Entry 8JHY (electron microscopy, 2.87 A resolution); this record covers chains B and D of the 5 polymer chains in the assembly.

# Chain B
Protein: Guanine nucleotide-binding protein G(I)/G(S)/G(T) subunit beta-1
Organism: Homo sapiens
UniProtKB: P62873 (GBB1_HUMAN); numbering as in UniProt (aligned over 2-340)
Chain sequence (356 residues; row label = number of the first residue in the row; numbers below 1 keep their minus sign (Met-15 is residue -15)):
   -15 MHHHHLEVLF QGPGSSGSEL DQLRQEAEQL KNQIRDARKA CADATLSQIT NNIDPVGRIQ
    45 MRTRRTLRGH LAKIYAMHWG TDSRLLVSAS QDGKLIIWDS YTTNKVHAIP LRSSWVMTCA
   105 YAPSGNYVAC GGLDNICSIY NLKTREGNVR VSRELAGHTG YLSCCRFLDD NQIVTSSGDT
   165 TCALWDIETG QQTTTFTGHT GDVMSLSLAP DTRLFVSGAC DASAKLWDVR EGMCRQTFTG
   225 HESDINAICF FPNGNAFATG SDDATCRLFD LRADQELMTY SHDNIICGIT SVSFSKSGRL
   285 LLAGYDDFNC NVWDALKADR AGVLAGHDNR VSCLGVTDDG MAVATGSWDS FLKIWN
Disordered / not traced: -15 to 0
Construct notes: initiating methionine (-15); expression tag (-14 to 1)
UniProt features mapped onto this chain:
  - modified residue: Ser2 (N-acetylserine), His266 (Phosphohistidine)
  - natural variant: Leu30 (L30F: In MRD42; uncertain significance), Arg52 (R52G: In MRD42), Gly64 (G64V: In MRD42), Asp76 (D76E: In MRD42; D76G: In MRD42), Gly77 (G77S: In MRD42), Lys78 (K78R: In MRD42), Ile80 (I80N: In MRD42; I80T: In MRD42), His91 (H91R: In MRD42; uncertain significance), Ala92 (A92T: In MRD42), Pro94 (P94S: In MRD42), Leu95 (L95P: In MRD42), Arg96 (R96L: In MRD42), 5 further natural variant entries in UniProt

# Chain D
Protein: Guanine nucleotide-binding protein G(i) subunit alpha-1
Organism: Homo sapiens
UniProtKB: P63096 (GNAI1_HUMAN); residue numbers follow UniProt; this construct covers 1-354
Chain sequence (354 residues; row label = number of the first residue in the row):
     1 MGCTLSAEDK AAVERSKMID RNLREDGEKA AREVKLLLLG AGESGKNTIV KQMKIIHEAG
    61 YSEEECKQYK AVVYSNTIQS IIAIIRAMGR LKIDFGDSAR ADDARQLFVL AGAAEEGFMT
   121 AELAGVIKRL WKDSGVQACF NRSREYQLND SAAYYLNDLD RIAQPNYIPT QQDVLRTRVK
   181 TTGIVETHFT FKDLHFKMFD VGAQRSERKK WIHCFEGVTA IIFCVALSDY DLVLAEDEEM
   241 NRMHASMKLF DSICNNKWFT DTSIILFLNK KDLFEEKIKK SPLTICYPEY AGSNTYEEAA
   301 AYIQCQFEDL NKRKDTKEIY THFTCSTDTK NVQFVFDAVT DVIIKNNLKD CGLF
Disordered / not traced: 1, 56-182
Construct notes: engineered mutation Asn47 (Ser in P63096), Ala203 (Gly in P63096), Ala245 (Glu in P63096), Ser326 (Ala in P63096)
UniProt features mapped onto this chain:
  - region: Lys35 to Lys46, Thr48 (G1 motif), Asp173 to Thr181 (G2 motif), Phe196 to Gly202, Gln204, Arg205 (G3 motif), Ile265 to Asp272 (G4 motif), Thr324, Cys325, Thr327 to Thr329 (G5 motif)
  - binding site (GTP): Glu43 to Lys46, Thr48, Ser151, Leu175 to Thr181, Asp200 to Gly202, Gln204, Asn269 to Asp272
  - binding site (Mg(2+)): Thr181
  - modified residue: Arg178 (ADP-ribosylarginine), Gln204 (Deamidated glutamine), Cys351 (ADP-ribosylcysteine)
  - lipidation: Gly2 (N-myristoyl glycine), Cys3 (S-palmitoyl cysteine)
  - natural variant: Gly40 (G40C: In NEDHISB; G40R: In NEDHISB), Gly45 (G45D: In NEDHISB), Thr48 (T48I: In NEDHISB; T48K: In NEDHISB), Gln52 (Q52P: In NEDHISB), Ser75 (deletion: In NEDHISB; uncertain significance), Gln172 (deletion: In NEDHISB), Asp173 (D173V: In NEDHISB), Glu186 to Phe189 (deletion: In NEDHISB; uncertain significance), Cys224 (C224Y: In NEDHISB), Lys270 (K270N: In NEDHISB; K270R: In NEDHISB), Asp272 (D272G: In NEDHISB), Val332 (V332E: In NEDHISB; uncertain significance)
  - mutagenesis: Gly42 (G42R: Abolishes switch to an activated conformation and dissociation from beta and gamma subunits upon GTP binding. Abolishes interaction with RGS family members), Glu116 (E116L: Enhances interaction (inactive GDP-bound) with RGS14), Gln147 (Q147L: Enhances interaction (inactive GDP-bound) with RGS14)

# How chain B and chain D interact
Contacting residue pairs (37; chain B residue first):
  Gly53(B) - Leu23(D)
  Leu55(B) - Leu23(D)
  Leu55(B) - Gly27(D)
  Lys57(B) - His213(D)
  Lys57(B) - Glu216(D)  salt bridge
  Tyr59(B) - His213(D)
  Tyr59(B) - Cys214(D)
  Ile80(B) - Leu23(D)  hydrophobic
  Asn88(B) - Ala12(D)
  Asn88(B) - Val13(D)
  Asn88(B) - Ser16(D)
  Lys89(B) - Ser16(D)  hydrogen bond (backbone-side chain)
  Lys89(B) - Ile19(D)
  Lys89(B) - Asp20(D)  salt bridge
  Val90(B) - Arg15(D)  hydrogen bond (backbone-side chain)
  His91(B) - Arg15(D)
  Ala92(B) - Ile19(D)  hydrophobic
  Ala92(B) - Leu23(D)  hydrophobic
  Trp99(B) - Ile184(D)
  Trp99(B) - Phe199(D)  hydrophobic
  Trp99(B) - Cys214(D)
  Trp99(B) - Phe215(D)  hydrophobic
  Leu117(B) - Ile184(D)
  Leu117(B) - Trp211(D)  hydrophobic
  Asn119(B) - Gly183(D)
  Tyr145(B) - Gln204(D)
  Tyr145(B) - Ser206(D)
  Tyr145(B) - Lys210(D)
  Tyr145(B) - Trp211(D)
  Gly162(B) - Ser206(D)
  Asp186(B) - Glu207(D)  hydrogen bond (side chain-backbone)
  Met188(B) - Lys210(D)
  Cys204(B) - Glu207(D)
  Cys204(B) - Lys210(D)
  Asp228(B) - Lys210(D)  salt bridge
  Asn230(B) - Lys210(D)
  Arg314(B) - Trp258(D)
Also at the interface, not in a pair above, chain B (27 interface residues in all): Gln75, Lys78, Thr143, Gly144, Asp246, Trp332
Also at the interface, not in a pair above, chain D (25 interface residues in all): Asp9, Asp26, Lys35, Glu186

# Summary
Chain B and chain D form an interface of 27 and 25 residues respectively; the contacts include 3 hydrogen
bonds and 3 salt bridges. Polar pairs include Lys57(B)-Glu216(D), Lys89(B)-Asp20(D) and Asp228(B)-Lys210(D).
Here chain B is Guanine nucleotide-binding protein G(I)/G(S)/G(T) subunit beta-1 and chain D is Guanine
nucleotide-binding protein G(i) subunit alpha-1, both from Homo sapiens. Entry 8JHY (Cryo-EM structure of
compound 9n bound ketone body receptor HCAR2-Gi signaling complex) was determined by electron microscopy,
deposited together with 8JII, 8JIL and 8JIM.
